PDB entry 8RHJ | X-ray diffraction, 3.05 A resolution | chains F and G of the 34 polymer chains in the assembly

Chain F:
Name: Probable proteasome subunit alpha type-7
From: Saccharomyces cerevisiae
Reference sequence: P21242 (PSA7_YEAST); residues -3 to 284 here correspond to UniProt positions 1-288 (UniProt number = residue number + 4)
Sequence (288 residues; numbered -3 to 284; the number before each row is that of its first residue; numbers below 1 keep their minus sign (Met-3 is residue -3)):
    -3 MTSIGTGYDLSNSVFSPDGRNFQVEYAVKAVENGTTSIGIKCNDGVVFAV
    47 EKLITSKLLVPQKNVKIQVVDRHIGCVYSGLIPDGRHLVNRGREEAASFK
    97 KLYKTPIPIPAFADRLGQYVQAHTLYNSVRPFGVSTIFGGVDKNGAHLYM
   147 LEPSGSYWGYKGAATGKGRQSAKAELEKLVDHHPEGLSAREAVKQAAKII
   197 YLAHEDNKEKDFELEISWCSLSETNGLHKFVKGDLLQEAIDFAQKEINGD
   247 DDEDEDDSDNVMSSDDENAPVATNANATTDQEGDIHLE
Disordered / not traced: -3 to 1, 245-284
Swiss-Prot annotation at these positions:
  - modified residue: Thr-2 (N-acetylthreonine)

Chain G:
Name: Proteasome subunit alpha type-1
From: Saccharomyces cerevisiae
Reference sequence: P21243 (PSA1_YEAST); residues -8 to 243 here correspond to UniProt positions 1-252 (UniProt number = residue number + 9)
Sequence (252 residues; numbered -8 to 243; the number before each row is that of its first residue; numbers below 1 keep their minus sign (Met-8 is residue -8)):
    -8 MSGAAAASAAGYDRHITIFSPEGRLYQVEYAFKATNQTNINSLAVRGKDC
    42 TVVISQKKVPDKLLDPTTVSYIFCISRTIGMVVNGPIPDARNAALRAKAE
    92 AAEFRYKYGYDMPCDVLAKRMANLSQIYTQRAYMRPLGVILTFVSVDEEL
   142 GPSIYKTDPAGYYVGYKATATGPKQQEITTNLENHFKKSKIDHINEESWE
   192 KVVEFAITHMIDALGTEFSKNDLEVGVATKDKFFTLSAENIEERLVAIAE
   242 QD
Disordered / not traced: -8 to 1, 243
Metal / ion sites: Mg2+: Thr8, Arg122, Met125

Chain F / chain G interface:
Contacting residue pairs (62):
  Thr2(F) - His6(G)  hydrogen bond (backbone-side chain)
  Gly3(F) - His6(G)
  Tyr4(F) - Arg5(G)
  Tyr4(F) - His6(G)
  Tyr4(F) - Tyr21(G)
  Ser9(F) - Arg126(G)
  Val10(F) - His6(G)
  Val10(F) - Gln18(G)
  Phe11(F) - Gln18(G)  hydrogen bond (backbone-side chain)
  Phe11(F) - Tyr21(G)
  Phe11(F) - Ala22(G)  hydrophobic
  Phe11(F) - Arg126(G)
  Phe11(F) - Pro127(G)
  Ser12(F) - Tyr21(G)
  Pro13(F) - Tyr21(G)  hydrophobic
  Pro13(F) - Lys24(G)  hydrogen bond (backbone-side chain)
  Asp14(F) - Lys24(G)
  Gly15(F) - Tyr21(G)
  Gly15(F) - Ala25(G)
  Lys37(F) - Asp56(G)  salt bridge
  Asp110(F) - Arg82(G)
  Gln114(F) - Arg82(G)  hydrogen bond (side chain-backbone)
  Gln114(F) - Asn83(G)
  Gln114(F) - Leu86(G)
  Gln117(F) - Pro79(G)
  Gln117(F) - Asp80(G)
  Gln117(F) - Asn83(G)  hydrogen bond
  Gln117(F) - Arg126(G)
  Thr120(F) - Arg126(G)  hydrogen bond (backbone-side chain)
  Leu121(F) - Asn83(G)
  Leu121(F) - Tyr124(G)
  Leu121(F) - Arg126(G)
  Leu121(F) - Leu128(G)  hydrophobic
  Tyr122(F) - Tyr124(G)
  Tyr122(F) - Met125(G)  hydrophobic
  Ser150(F) - Pro79(G)
  Gly151(F) - Pro79(G)
  Ser152(F) - Ile78(G)
  Ser152(F) - Pro79(G)
  Tyr153(F) - Arg82(G)  hydrogen bond (backbone-side chain)
  Trp154(F) - Leu55(G)  hydrophobic
  Trp154(F) - Thr59(G)
  Trp154(F) - Val60(G)  hydrophobic
  Trp154(F) - Tyr62(G)
  Trp154(F) - Ile78(G)  hydrophobic
  Trp154(F) - Arg82(G)
  Gly155(F) - Leu55(G)
  Gly155(F) - Asp56(G)  hydrogen bond (backbone-backbone)
  Gly155(F) - Thr59(G)  hydrogen bond (backbone-side chain)
  Tyr156(F) - Leu54(G)
  Tyr156(F) - Leu55(G)
  Tyr156(F) - Asp56(G)
  Lys157(F) - Lys53(G)
  Lys157(F) - Leu54(G)  hydrogen bond (backbone-backbone)
  Lys157(F) - Leu55(G)
  Gly158(F) - Leu54(G)
  Lys169(F) - Leu54(G)
  Leu172(F) - Leu54(G)
  Glu173(F) - Lys53(G)  salt bridge
  Glu173(F) - Leu54(G)
  Val176(F) - Leu54(G)  hydrophobic
  Asp177(F) - Lys53(G)  salt bridge
Interface residues without a listed pair, chain F (32 interface residues in all): Tyr145
Interface residues without a listed pair, chain G (29 interface residues in all): Asp52, Pro57, Ser61, Gly129

In short:
32 residues of chain F and 29 residues of chain G are in contact, with 10 hydrogen bonds and 3 salt bridges.
Among the polar pairs are Lys37(F)-Asp56(G), Glu173(F)-Lys53(G) and Asp177(F)-Lys53(G). The Mg2+ site is built
by Thr8(G), Arg122(G) and Met125(G).
Here chain F is Probable proteasome subunit alpha type-7 and chain G is Proteasome subunit alpha type-1, both
from Saccharomyces cerevisiae. Entry 8RHJ (Yeast 20S proteasome in complex with a macrocyclic oxindole
epoxyketone (compound 5)) was determined by X-ray diffraction (same publication as 8RHK and 8RHL).
